6N9W - chains H and P of the 9 polymer chains in the assembly; structure by electron microscopy, 4.00 A resolution.

== Chain H ==
Protein: DNA-directed DNA polymerase
Organism: Enterobacteria phage T7
Notes: EC 2.7.7.7, 3.1.11.-; engineered mutation(s): D5A, E7A
Reference sequence: P00581 (DPOL_BPT7); numbering as in UniProt (aligned over 1-704)
Chain sequence (704 residues; numbered 1 to 704; the number before each row is that of its first residue):
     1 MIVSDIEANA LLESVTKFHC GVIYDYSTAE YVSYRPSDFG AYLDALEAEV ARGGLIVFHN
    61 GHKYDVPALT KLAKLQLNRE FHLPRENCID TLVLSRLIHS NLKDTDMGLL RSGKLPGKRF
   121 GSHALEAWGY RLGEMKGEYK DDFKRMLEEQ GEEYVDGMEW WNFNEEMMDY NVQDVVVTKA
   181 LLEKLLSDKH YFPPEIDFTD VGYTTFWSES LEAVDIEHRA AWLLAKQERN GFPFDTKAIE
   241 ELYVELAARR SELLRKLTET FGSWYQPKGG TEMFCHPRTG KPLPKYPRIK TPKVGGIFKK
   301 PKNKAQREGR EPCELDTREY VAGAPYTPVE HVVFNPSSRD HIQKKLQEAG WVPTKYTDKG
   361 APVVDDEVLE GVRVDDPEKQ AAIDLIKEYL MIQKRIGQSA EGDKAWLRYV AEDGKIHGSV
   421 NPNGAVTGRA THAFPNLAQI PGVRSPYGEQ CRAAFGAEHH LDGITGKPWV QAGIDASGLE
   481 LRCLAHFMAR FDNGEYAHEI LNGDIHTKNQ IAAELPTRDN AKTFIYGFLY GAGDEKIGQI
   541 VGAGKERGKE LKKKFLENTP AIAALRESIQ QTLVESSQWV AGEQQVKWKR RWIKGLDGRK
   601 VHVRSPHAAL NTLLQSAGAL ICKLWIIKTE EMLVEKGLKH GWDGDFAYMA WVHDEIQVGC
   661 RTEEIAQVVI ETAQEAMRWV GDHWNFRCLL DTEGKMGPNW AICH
Not modelled in the structure: 112-113, 269-325
Bound ions: Mg2+: Asp475, Ala476, Asp654 (together with dTTP)
Residues lining bound ligands: dTTP (TTP): Asp475, Ala476, Ser477, Gly478, Leu479, Glu480, His506, Arg518, Lys522, Tyr526, Asp654
Swiss-Prot annotation at these positions:
  - binding site (Mg(2+)): Asp5, Glu7, Asp174, Asp475, Ala476, Asp654
  - binding site (substrate): His506, Arg518, Lys522, Tyr526
  - mutagenesis: His123 (H123S: 83% loss of exonuclease activity)

== Chain P ==
Molecule: Primer
Sequence (6 nucleotides; row label = number of the first residue in the row):
     1 ACCAGC
Modified positions: DOC (2',3'-dideoxycytidine-5'-monophosphate) at position 6

== How chain H and chain P interact ==
Residue-residue contacts - 16 pairs, chain H then chain P:
  Arg339(H) - C2(P)  hydrogen bond to the sugar
  Val363(H) - C2(P)  phosphate contact
  Val364(H) - C2(P)  sugar contact
  Asp365(H) - C3(P)  phosphate contact
  Asp366(H) - C3(P)  phosphate contact
  Lys394(H) - C2(P)  hydrogen bond to the sugar
  Lys394(H) - C3(P)  hydrogen bond to the sugar
  Arg429(H) - DOC_6(P)  base contact
  Ala438(H) - G5(P)  hydrogen bond to the sugar
  Gln439(H) - A4(P)  hydrogen bond to the sugar
  Gln439(H) - G5(P)  sugar contact
  Ile440(H) - A4(P)  hydrogen bond to the sugar
  Ile440(H) - G5(P)  sugar contact
  Pro441(H) - A4(P)  sugar contact
  Gly442(H) - G5(P)  hydrogen bond to the phosphate
  Arg444(H) - G5(P)  salt bridge to the phosphate
Interface residues without a listed pair, chain H (17 interface residues in all): Arg395, Arg452, His653, Asp654

== Summary ==
17 residues of chain H and 5 residues of chain P are in contact, with 7 hydrogen bonds and 1 salt bridge.
Polar contacts include Arg339(H)-C2(P), Lys394(H)-C2(P) and Lys394(H)-C3(P). Ligands of chain H: dTTP.
Chain H is DNA-directed DNA polymerase (Enterobacteria phage T7) and chain P is Primer; the structure,
Structure of bacteriophage T7 lagging-strand DNA polymerase (D5A/E7A) and gp4 (helicase/primase) bound to DNA
including RNA/DNA ..., was determined by electron microscopy (same publication as 6N7I, 6N7N, 6N7S, 6N7T,
6N7V, 6N7W and 3 further entries).
